Entry 9FFW (electron microscopy, 3.40 A resolution); this record covers chains B and C of the 6 polymer chains in the assembly.

== Chain B ==
Name: Gamma-aminobutyric acid receptor subunit beta-3
Source organism: Homo sapiens
UniProt: P28472 (GBRB3_HUMAN); residues 1-448 here correspond to UniProt positions 26-473 (UniProt number = residue number + 25)
Chain sequence (395 residues; numbered -53 to 448; 107 numbers in that range are skipped by the numbering (no residue carries them; nothing is unmodelled there); the number before each row is that of its first residue; numbers below 1 keep their minus sign (Met-53 is residue -53)):
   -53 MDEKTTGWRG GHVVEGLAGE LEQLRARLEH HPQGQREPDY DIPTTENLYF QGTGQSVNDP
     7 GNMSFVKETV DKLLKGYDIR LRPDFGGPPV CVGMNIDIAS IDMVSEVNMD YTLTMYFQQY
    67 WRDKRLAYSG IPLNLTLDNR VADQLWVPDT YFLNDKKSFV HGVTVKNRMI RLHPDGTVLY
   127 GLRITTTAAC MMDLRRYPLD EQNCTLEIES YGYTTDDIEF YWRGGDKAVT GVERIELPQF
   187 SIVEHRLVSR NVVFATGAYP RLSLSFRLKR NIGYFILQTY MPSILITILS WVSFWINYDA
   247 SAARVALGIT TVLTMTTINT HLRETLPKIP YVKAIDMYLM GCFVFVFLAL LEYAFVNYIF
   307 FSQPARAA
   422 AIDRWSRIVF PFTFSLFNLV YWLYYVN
Not modelled in the structure: -53 to 7, 448
Differences from the reference sequence: initiating methionine (-53); expression tag (-52 to 0); linker (308-314)
Disulfide bonds: Cys136-Cys150
Covalently attached groups: N-acetylglucosamine (NAG) linked to Asn80; glycan linked to Asn149
Residues lining bound ligands: gamma-amino-butanoic acid (ABU): Tyr97, Glu155, Ser156, Tyr157, Phe200, Thr202, Tyr205
UniProt features mapped onto this chain:
  - binding site (benzamidine): Asp95 to Tyr97, Glu155 to Tyr157, Phe200
  - binding site (4-aminobutanoate): Tyr97, Glu155, Tyr157, Thr202
  - binding site (histamine): Tyr97, Ser156, Tyr157, Thr202
  - glycosylation (N-linked (GlcNAc...) asparagine): Asn8, Asn80, Asn149

== Chain C ==
Name: Isoform 1 of Gamma-aminobutyric acid receptor subunit gamma-2
Source organism: Homo sapiens
UniProt: P18507 (GBRG2_HUMAN), isoform P18507-2; the construct has insertions or renumbered stretches relative to UniProt, so the offset changes along the chain: 1-322 = UniProt 40-361; 400-428 = UniProt 447-475
Chain sequence (373 residues; numbered -1 to 442; 71 numbers in that range are skipped by the numbering (no residue carries them; nothing is unmodelled there); the number before each row is that of its first residue; numbers below 1 keep their minus sign (Thr-1 is residue -1)):
    -1 TGQKSDDDYE DYTSNKTWVL TPKVPEGDVT VILNNLLEGY DNKLRPDIGV KPTLIHTDMY
    59 VNSIGPVNAI NMEYTIDIFF AQTWYDRRLK FNSTIKVLRL NSNMVGKIWI PDTFFRNSKK
   119 ADAHWITTPN RMLRIWNDGR VLYTLRLTID AECQLQLHNF PMDEHSCPLE FSSYGYPREE
   179 IVYQWKRSSV EVGDTRSWRL YQFSFVGLRN TTEVVKTTSG DYVVMSVYFD LSRRMGYFTI
   239 QTYIPCTLIV VLSWVSFWIN KDAVPARTSL GITTVLTMTT LSTIARKSLP KVSYVTAMDL
   299 FVSVCFIFVF SALVEYGTLH YFVSSQPARA
   400 AKMDSYARIF FPTAFCLFNL VYWVSYLYLG TGGTTETSQV APA
Not modelled in the structure: -1 to 24, 430-442
Differences from the reference sequence: expression tag (-1 to 0, 429-442); conflict Thr11 (Ala50 in P18507); linker (323-328)
Disulfide bonds: Cys151-Cys165
Covalently attached groups: N-acetylglucosamine (NAG) linked to Asn208
UniProt features mapped onto this chain:
  - glycosylation (N-linked (GlcNAc...) asparagine): Asn13, Asn90, Asn208

== Interface between chain B and chain C ==
Pairs across the interface - 82 pairs, chain B then chain C:
  Asn8(B) with Val48(C)
  Met9(B) with Arg43(C); Ile46(C), hydrophobic; Arg86(C)
  Lys13(B) with Asp39(C), salt bridge
  Val16(B) with Lys41(C)
  Asp17(B) with Asp39(C); Lys41(C), salt bridge
  Ser46(B) with Glu150(C)
  Asp48(B) with Lys117(C), salt bridge
  Met49(B) with Asn69(C)
  Tyr62(B) with Phe112(C); Arg114(C); Tyr172(C), hydrophobic
  Thr82(B) with Gly173(C); Tyr174(C); Glu178(C), hydrogen bond
  Leu83(B) with Lys41(C)
  Asp84(B) with Asn40(C); Lys41(C), hydrogen bond (backbone-backbone)
  Arg86(B) with Asn40(C); Gly104(C), hydrogen bond (side chain-backbone)
  Val87(B) with Lys41(C)
  His107(B) with Ser116(C); Lys117(C)
  Val109(B) with Thr111(C); Phe112(C); Phe113(C), hydrophobic; Ala119(C); Asp120(C); Ala121(C); Leu145(C), hydrophobic
  Thr110(B) with Thr111(C), hydrogen bond (backbone-backbone); Leu145(C)
  Val111(B) with Asp110(C)
  Asn113(B) with Phe112(C)
  Arg114(B) with Tyr172(C)
  Met115(B) with Tyr172(C), hydrophobic; Gly173(C)
  Arg117(B) with Gly173(C), hydrogen bond (side chain-backbone); Pro175(C); Ser217(C), hydrogen bond (side chain-backbone); Tyr220(C), hydrogen bond
  Gly127(B) with Tyr172(C)
  Leu128(B) with Tyr172(C), hydrogen bond (backbone-side chain)
  Arg129(B) with Phe112(C); Phe113(C), hydrogen bond (side chain-backbone); Arg114(C), hydrogen bond (side chain-backbone); Ser116(C), hydrogen bond (side chain-backbone); Tyr172(C)
  Tyr143(B) with Lys289(C)
  Pro184(B) with Lys289(C); Val290(C)
  Gln185(B) with Lys289(C)
  Asn217(B) with Ser291(C)
  Tyr220(B) with Arg284(C); Val290(C); Ser291(C)
  Leu223(B) with Asp297(C); Ser301(C)
  Gln224(B) with Asp297(C)
  Leu231(B) with Phe304(C), hydrophobic; Ile305(C), hydrophobic; Phe308(C)
  Ile232(B) with Val273(C), hydrophobic
  Leu235(B) with Val273(C), hydrophobic; Phe308(C), hydrophobic
  Trp241(B) with Tyr319(C)
  Ile242(B) with His318(C)
  Asn243(B) with His318(C)
  Ala248(B) with Pro263(C), hydrophobic
  Ala249(B) with Val262(C), hydrophobic; Thr266(C)
  Ala252(B) with Ser267(C)
  Leu253(B) with Thr266(C); Ile270(C), hydrophobic
  Thr256(B) with Ile270(C)
  Thr257(B) with Ile270(C)
  Thr260(B) with Leu274(C)
  Ile264(B) with Thr277(C)
  His267(B) with Thr281(C)
  Pro273(B) with Lys289(C)
Also at the interface, not in a pair above, chain B (62 interface residues in all): Val12, Leu20, Gln64, Phe105, Glu182, Gly219, Ile234, Val238, Ala246, Leu259, Thr263, Thr271, Leu272, Arg428
Also at the interface, not in a pair above, chain C (61 interface residues in all): Gly37, Leu42, Gly47, Ile106, Pro109, Asn115, Leu143, Gln152, Thr216, Val293, Leu311, Val312, Gly315

== Summary ==
The interface between chain B and chain C involves 62 residues on one side and 61 on the other, with 11
hydrogen bonds and 3 salt bridges. Among the polar pairs are Lys13(B)-Asp39(C), Asp17(B)-Lys41(C) and
Asp48(B)-Lys117(C). Bound to chain B: gamma-amino-butanoic acid.
Here chain B is Gamma-aminobutyric acid receptor subunit beta-3 and chain C is Isoform 1 of Gamma-aminobutyric
acid receptor subunit gamma-2, both from Homo sapiens. Entry 9FFW (Cryo-EM structure of the alpha1beta3gamma2
GABA(A) receptor in complex with GABA and Nb38 in the short-lived ...) was determined by electron microscopy.
